Entry 2WKH (X-ray diffraction, 1.79 A resolution); this record covers chains A and B.

[Chain A (and B)]
Molecule: Beta-lactamase oxa-10
From: Pseudomonas aeruginosa
Notes: EC 3.5.2.6; chain B of this document is another copy of the same molecule, construct and numbering; everything in this record applies to it too
UniProtKB: P14489 (BLO10_PSEAE); residue numbers follow UniProt; this construct covers 20-266
Amino-acid sequence (248 residues; numbered 19 to 266; the number before each row is that of its first residue):
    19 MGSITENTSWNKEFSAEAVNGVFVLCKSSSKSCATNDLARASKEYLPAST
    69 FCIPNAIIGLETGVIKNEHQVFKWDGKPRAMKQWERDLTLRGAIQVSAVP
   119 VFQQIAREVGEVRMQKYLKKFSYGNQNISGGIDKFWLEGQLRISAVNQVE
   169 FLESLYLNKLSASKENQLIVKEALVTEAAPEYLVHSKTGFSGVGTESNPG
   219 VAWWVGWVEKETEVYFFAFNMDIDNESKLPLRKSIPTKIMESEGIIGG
Not modelled in the structure: 19-20, 265-266 (chain B: 265-266)
Differences from the reference sequence: expression tag (19); engineered mutation Cys70 (Lys in P14489)
Disulfide bonds: Cys44-Cys51
Covalent attachments: AMPICILLIN (open form) (ZZ7) linked to Ser67
Small-molecule neighbours: AMPICILLIN (open form) (ZZ7; (2R,4S)-2-[(R)-{[(2R)-2-amino-2-phenylacetyl]amino}(carboxy)methyl]-5,5-dimethyl-1,3-thiazolidine-4-carboxylic acid): Ala66, Met99, Gln101, Trp102, Val114, Ser115, Val117, Leu155, Thr206, Gly207, Phe208, Ser209, Gly210, Glu244, Leu247, Arg250
Swiss-Prot annotation at these positions:
  - active site: Ser67 (Acyl-ester intermediate)
  - binding site (a beta-lactam): Ser115, Thr206, Phe208, Arg250
  - mutagenesis: Thr26 (T26M: No effect on catalytic efficiency with respect to penicillins, cephalosporins or carbapenems. No effect on resistance to penicillins, cephalosporins or carbapenems in C600Z1 E.coli strain ...), Val117 (V117L: Slightly increases catalytic efficiency, about 4-fold, with respect to carbapenems; when associated with M-26 ...), Phe153 (F153S: Increases resistance to ceftazidime about 30-fold in P.aeruginosa strains PA01 and PA14; when associated with D-157), Trp154 (W154A/F/G/H: Drastically reduces catalytic efficiency, between about 50- to 30,000-fold, with respect to different beta-lactams. Decreases thermal stability, despite unaltered overall structure ...), Gly157 (G157D: Increases resistance to ceftazidime about 15-fold in P.aeruginosa strains PA01 and PA14. Increases resistance to ceftazidime about 30-fold in P.aeruginosa strains PA01 and PA14 ...)

[Chain A / chain B interface]
Contacting residue pairs (47; chain A residue first):
  Glu86(A) - Asn176(B)  hydrogen bond
  Glu86(A) - Lys182(B)  salt bridge
  Glu86(A) - Leu186(B)
  Glu86(A) - Lys189(B)  salt bridge
  His87(A) - Tyr174(B)  hydrogen bond (side chain-backbone)
  Arg104(A) - Glu199(B)  salt bridge
  Arg104(A) - Glu229(B)  salt bridge
  Asp105(A) - Glu229(B)
  Asp105(A) - Thr230(B)
  Leu106(A) - Thr230(B)
  Thr107(A) - Glu229(B)
  Thr107(A) - Thr230(B)
  Arg109(A) - Ala196(B)
  Arg109(A) - Ala197(B)  hydrogen bond (side chain-backbone)
  Arg109(A) - Pro198(B)  hydrogen bond (side chain-backbone)
  Arg109(A) - Tyr200(B)
  Arg109(A) - Leu201(B)
  Gln113(A) - Pro198(B)
  Tyr174(A) - His87(B)  hydrogen bond (backbone-side chain)
  Asn176(A) - Glu86(B)  hydrogen bond
  Asn176(A) - His87(B)
  Lys182(A) - Glu86(B)  salt bridge
  Lys182(A) - Glu183(B)
  Glu183(A) - Lys182(B)
  Glu183(A) - Leu186(B)
  Leu186(A) - Glu86(B)
  Leu186(A) - Glu183(B)
  Leu186(A) - Leu186(B)  hydrophobic
  Ile187(A) - Lys182(B)
  Lys189(A) - Glu86(B)  salt bridge
  Lys189(A) - Glu190(B)
  Glu190(A) - Lys189(B)
  Glu190(A) - Glu190(B)
  Glu190(A) - His203(B)  salt bridge
  Glu190(A) - Glu227(B)
  Val193(A) - Ala196(B)  hydrophobic
  Thr194(A) - Ala196(B)
  Glu195(A) - Ala196(B)
  Ala196(A) - Thr194(B)
  Ala196(A) - Glu195(B)
  Ala197(A) - Arg109(B)  hydrogen bond (backbone-side chain)
  Pro198(A) - Arg109(B)
  Leu201(A) - Arg109(B)
  His203(A) - Glu190(B)  salt bridge
  Glu229(A) - Arg104(B)  salt bridge
  Glu229(A) - Thr107(B)
  Thr230(A) - Asp105(B)
Interface residues without a listed pair, chain A (31 interface residues in all): Val89, Val114, Leu175, Tyr200, Glu227
Interface residues without a listed pair, chain B (32 interface residues in all): Asn85, Val89, Leu106, Gln113, Leu175, Ile187, Val193

[Overview]
31 residues of chain A face 32 of chain B across their interface; the contacts include 7 hydrogen bonds and 9
salt bridges. Polar contacts include Glu86(A)-Lys182(B), Glu86(A)-Lys189(B) and Arg104(A)-Glu199(B).
Covalently linked AMPICILLIN (open form): at Ser67(A).
Chain A and chain B are both Beta-lactamase oxa-10 (Pseudomonas aeruginosa); the structure, Crystal structure
of the acyl-enzyme OXA-10 K70C-Ampicillin at pH 7, was determined by X-ray diffraction, deposited together
with 2WKI, 2WGV and 2WGW.
